PDB entry 7QOJ | electron microscopy, 3.21 A resolution | chains B and C of the 14 polymer chains in the assembly

# Chain B
Molecule: Ring protein 1 gp43
Source organism: Bacteroides phage crAss001
Reference sequence: A0A385DT91 (A0A385DT91_9CAUD); residue numbers follow UniProt; this construct covers 1-236
Sequence (236 residues; numbered 1 to 236; the number before each row is that of its first residue):
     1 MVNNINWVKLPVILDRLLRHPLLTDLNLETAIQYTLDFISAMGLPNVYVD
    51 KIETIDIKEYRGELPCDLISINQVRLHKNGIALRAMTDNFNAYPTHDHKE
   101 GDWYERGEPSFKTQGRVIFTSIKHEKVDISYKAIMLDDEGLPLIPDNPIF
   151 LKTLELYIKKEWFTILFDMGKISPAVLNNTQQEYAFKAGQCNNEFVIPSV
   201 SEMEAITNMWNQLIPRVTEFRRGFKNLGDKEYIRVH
Not modelled in the structure: 97-106

# Chain C
Molecule: Ring protein 2 gp40
Source organism: Bacteroides phage crAss001
Reference sequence: A0A385DT87 (A0A385DT87_9CAUD); residue numbers follow UniProt; this construct covers 1-225
Sequence (225 residues; row label = number of the first residue in the row):
     1 MTYNELIYMVLDELKLSSDDSYYTPDHVIFLLVKYRSFLLKQRYSDIKKQ
    51 IPDSDYQSICLDLIEVPAISGEPCEGSSYLRSKNKVPTTMMIGNPRVYPM
   101 DFYQGEITYISRDRMRYVGYNKFLRNIIYCSKAPDGYLYFKSWNPQFLHL
   151 EKVSFNAIFEDAKEASEMACPEENGTICKLEDKEFPIEDALVPPLIELVV
   201 KELRGPEYSPKDEDNNAKDDLPDAR
Disulfide bonds: Cys-60/Cys-170

# Chain B / chain C interface
Contacting residue pairs (27; chain B residue first):
  Pro-21(B) with Gln-50(C)
  Leu-22(B) with Lys-48(C)
  Thr-24(B) with Asn-94(C), hydrogen bond
  Asp-25(B) with Asn-94(C), hydrogen bond (backbone-side chain)
  Asn-27(B) with Glu-106(C)
  Leu-28(B) with Glu-106(C)
  Glu-29(B) with Glu-106(C); Thr-108(C); Arg-114(C), salt bridge; Leu-124(C); Ile-127(C); Tyr-129(C), hydrogen bond
  Ile-32(B) with Phe-123(C), hydrophobic; Leu-124(C), hydrophobic
  Leu-36(B) with Phe-123(C), hydrophobic
  Ile-134(B) with Phe-123(C), hydrophobic
  Leu-136(B) with Phe-123(C), hydrophobic
  Gly-140(B) with Phe-123(C)
  Leu-141(B) with Phe-123(C)
  Pro-142(B) with Phe-123(C)
  Leu-166(B) with Lys-48(C)
  Gly-170(B) with Asp-46(C); Ile-47(C)
  Lys-171(B) with Ser-45(C); Asp-46(C); Ile-47(C); Lys-48(C), hydrogen bond (backbone-backbone)
Other interface residues (no listed pair), chain C (15 interface residues in all): Arg-96, Asn-121

# Summary
The interface between chain B and chain C involves 17 residues on one side and 15 on the other; the contacts
include 4 hydrogen bonds and 1 salt bridge. Among the polar pairs are Glu-29(B)/Arg-114(C),
Thr-24(B)/Asn-94(C) and Asp-25(B)/Asn-94(C).
Here chain B is Ring protein 1 gp43 and chain C is Ring protein 2 gp40, both from Bacteroides phage crAss001.
Entry 7QOJ (Tail barrel assembly of the phicrAss001 virion with C12 symmetry imposed) was determined by
electron microscopy, deposited together with 7QOG, 7QOH, 7QOI, 7QOK and 7QOL.
